8E5T - chains e and 1 of the 28 polymer chains in the assembly; structure by electron microscopy, 4.00 A resolution.

[Chain e]
Molecule: 60S ribosomal protein L32
Organism: Saccharomyces cerevisiae BY4741
Reference sequence: P38061 (RL32_YEAST); numbering as in UniProt (aligned over 1-130)
Amino-acid sequence (130 residues; each row starts with the number of its first residue):
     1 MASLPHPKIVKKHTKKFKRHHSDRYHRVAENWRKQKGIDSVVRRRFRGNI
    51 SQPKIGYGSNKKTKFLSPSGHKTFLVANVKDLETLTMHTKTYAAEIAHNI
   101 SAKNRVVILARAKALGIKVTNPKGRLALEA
Not modelled in the structure: 1-51, 130
Curated features (UniProtKB/Swiss-Prot):
  - modified residue: Ser-40 (Phosphoserine)

[Chain 1]
Molecule: 25S ribosomal RNA
Organism: Saccharomyces cerevisiae BY4741
Sequence (3396 nucleotides; each row starts with the number of its first residue):
     1 GUUUGACCUCAAAUCAGGUAGGAGUACCCGCUGAACUUAAGCAUAUCAAU
    51 AAGCGGAGGAAAAGAAACCAACCGGGAUUGCCUUAGUAACGGCGAGUGAA
   101 GCGGCAAAAGCUCAAAUUUGAAAUCUGGUACCUUCGGUGCCCGAGUUGUA
   151 AUUUGGAGAGGGCAACUUUGGGGCCGUUCCUUGUCUAUGUUCCUUGGAAC
   201 AGGACGUCAUAGAGGGUGAGAAUCCCGUGUGGCGAGGAGUGCGGUUCUUU
   251 GUAAAGUGCCUUCGAAGAGUCGAGUUGUUUGGGAAUGCAGCUCUAAGUGG
   301 GUGGUAAAUUCCAUCUAAAGCUAAAUAUUGGCGAGAGACCGAUAGCGAAC
   351 AAGUACAGUGAUGGAAAGAUGAAAAGAACUUUGAAAAGAGAGUGAAAAAG
   401 UACGUGAAAUUGUUGAAAGGGAAGGGCAUUUGAUCAGACAUGGUGUUUUG
   451 UGCCCUCUGCUCCUUGUGGGUAGGGGAAUCUCGCAUUUCACUGGGCCAGC
   501 AUCAGUUUUGGUGGCAGGAUAAAUCCAUAGGAAUGUAGCUUGCCUCGGUA
   551 AGUAUUAUAGCCUGUGGGAAUACUGCCAGCUGGGACUGAGGACUGCGACG
   601 UAAGUCAAGGAUGCUGGCAUAAUGGUUAUAUGCCGCCCGUCUUGAAACAC
   651 GGACCAAGGAGUCUAACGUCUAUGCGAGUGUUUGGGUGUAAAACCCAUAC
   701 GCGUAAUGAAAGUGAACGUAGGUUGGGGCCUCGCAAGAGGUGCACAAUCG
   751 ACCGAUCCUGAUGUCUUCGGAUGGAUUUGAGUAAGAGCAUAGCUGUUGGG
   801 ACCCGAAAGAUGGUGAACUAUGCCUGAAUAGGGUGAAGCCAGAGGAAACU
   851 CUGGUGGAGGCUCGUAGCGGUUCUGACGUGCAAAUCGAUCGUCGAAUUUG
   901 GGUAUAGGGGCGAAAGACUAAUCGAACCAUCUAGUAGCUGGUUCCUGCCG
   951 AAGUUUCCCUCAGGAUAGCAGAAGCUCGUAUCAGUUUUAUGAGGUAAAGC
  1001 GAAUGAUUAGAGGUUCCGGGGUCGAAAUGACCUUGACCUAUUCUCAAACU
  1051 UUAAAUAUGUAAGAAGUCCUUGUUACUUAAUUGAACGUGGACAUUUGAAU
  1101 GAAGAGCUUUUAGUGGGCCAUUUUUGGUAAGCAGAACUGGCGAUGCGGGA
  1151 UGAACCGAACGUAGAGUUAAGGUGCCGGAAUACACGCUCAUCAGACACCA
  1201 CAAAAGGUGUUAGUUCAUCUAGACAGCCGGACGGUGGCCAUGGAAGUCGG
  1251 AAUCCGCUAAGGAGUGUGUAACAACUCACCGGCCGAAUGAACUAGCCCUG
  1301 AAAAUGGAUGGCGCUCAAGCGUGUUACCUAUACUCUACCGUCAGGGUUGA
  1351 UAUGAUGCCCUGACGAGUAGGCAGGCGUGGAGGUCAGUGACGAAGCCUAG
  1401 ACCGUAAGGUCGGGUCGAACGGCCUCUAGUGCAGAUCUUGGUGGUAGUAG
  1451 CAAAUAUUCAAAUGAGAACUUUGAAGACUGAAGUGGGGAAAGGUUCCACG
  1501 UCAACAGCAGUUGGACGUGGGUUAGUCGAUCCUAAGAGAUGGGGAAGCUC
  1551 CGUUUCAAAGGCCUGAUUUUAUGCAGGCCACCAUCGAAAGGGAAUCCGGU
  1601 UAAGAUUCCGGAACCUGGAUAUGGAUUCUUCACGGUAACGUAACUGAAUG
  1651 UGGAGACGUCGGCGCGAGCCCUGGGAGGAGUUAUCUUUUCUUCUUAACAG
  1701 CUUAUCACCCCGGAAUUGGUUUAUCCGGAGAUGGGGUCUUAUGGCUGGAA
  1751 GAGGCCAGCACCUUUGCUGGCUCCGGUGCGCUUGUGACGGCCCGUGAAAA
  1801 UCCACAGGAAGGAAUAGUUUUCAUGCCAGGUCGUACUGAUAACCGCAGCA
  1851 GGUCUCCAAGGUGAACAGCCUCUAGUUGAUAGAAUAAUGUAGAUAAGGGA
  1901 AGUCGGCAAAAUAGAUCCGUAACUUCGGGAUAAGGAUUGGCUCUAAGGGU
  1951 CGGGUAGUGAGGGCCUUGGUCAGACGCAGCGGGCGUGCUUGUGGACUGCU
  2001 UGGUGGGGCUUGCUCUGCUAGGCGGACUACUUGCGUGCCUUGUUGUAGAC
  2051 GGCCUUGGUAGGUCUCUUGUAGACCGUCGCUUGCUACAAUUAACGAUCAA
  2101 CUUAGAACUGGUACGGACAAGGGGAAUCUGACUGUCUAAUUAAAACAUAG
  2151 CAUUGCGAUGGUCAGAAAGUGAUGUUGACGCAAUGUGAUUUCUGCCCAGU
  2201 GCUCUGAAUGUCAAAGUGAAGAAAUUCAACCAAGCGCGGGUAAACGGCGG
  2251 GAGUAACUAUGACUCUCUUAAGGUAGCCAAAUGCCUCGUCAUCUAAUUAG
  2301 UGACGCGCAUGAAUGGAUUAACGAGAUUCCCACUGUCCCUAUCUACUAUC
  2351 UAGCGAAACCACAGCCAAGGGAACGGGCUUGGCAGAAUCAGCGGGGAAAG
  2401 AAGACCCUGUUGAGCUUGACUCUAGUUUGACAUUGUGAAGAGACAUAGAG
  2451 GGUGUAGAAUAAGUGGGAGCUUCGGCGCCAGUGAAAUACCACUACCUUUA
  2501 UAGUUUCUUUACUUAUUCAAUGAAGCGGAGCUGGAAUUCAUUUUCCACGU
  2551 UCUAGCAUUCAAGGUCCCAUUCGGGGCUGAUCCGGGUUGAAGACAUUGUC
  2601 AGGUGGGGAGUUUGGCUGGGGCGGCACAUCUGUUAAACGAUAACGCAGAU
  2651 GUCCUAAGGGGGGCUCAUGGAGAACAGAAAUCUCCAGUAGAACAAAAGGG
  2701 UAAAAGCCCCCUUGAUUUUGAUUUUCAGUGUGAAUACAAACCAUGAAAGU
  2751 GUGGCCUAUCGAUCCUUUAGUCCCUCGGAAUUUGAGGCUAGAGGUGCCAG
  2801 AAAAGUUACCACAGGGAUAACUGGCUUGUGGCAGUCAAGCGUUCAUAGCG
  2851 ACAUUGCUUUUUGAUUCUUCGAUGUCGGCUCUUCCUAUCAUACCGAAGCA
  2901 GAAUUCGGUAAGCGUUGGAUUGUUCACCCACUAAUAGGGAACGUGAGCUG
  2951 GGUUUAGACCGUCGUGAGACAGGUUAGUUUUACCCUACUGAUGAAUGUUA
  3001 CCGCAAUAGUAAUUGAACUUAGUACGAGAGGAACAGUUCAUUCGGAUAAU
  3051 UGGUUUUUGCGGCUGUCUGAUCAGGCAUUGCCGCGAAGCUACCAUCCGCU
  3101 GGAUUAUGGCUGAACGCCUCUAAGUCAGAAUCCAUGCUAGAACGCGGUGA
  3151 UUUCUUUGCUCCACACAAUAUAGAUGGAUACGAAUAAGGCGUCCUUGUGG
  3201 CGUCGCUGAACCAUAGCAGGCUAGCAACGGUGCACUUGGCGGAAAGGCCU
  3251 UGGGUGCUUGCUGGCGAAUUGCAAUGUCAUUUUGCGUGGGGAUAAAUCAU
  3301 UUGUAUACGACUUAGAUGUACAACGGGGUAUUGUAAGCAGUAGAGUAGCC
  3351 UUGUUGUUACGAUCUGCUGAGAUUAAGCCUUUGUUGUCUGAUUUGU
Not modelled in the structure: 36-50, 132-135, 169-250, 281-285, 338-377, 394-406, 447-488, 706-720, 755-777, 802-940, 953-1160, 1196-1309, 1444-3396
Bound ions: Mg2+ site 1 near G583 (its only coordinating residue here); Mg2+ site 2 near G1367 (its only coordinating residue here)

[Chain e / chain 1 interface]
Pairs across the interface (74):
  Gln-52(e) / U946(1)  hydrogen bond to the phosphate
  Pro-53(e) / U946(1)  phosphate contact
  Pro-53(e) / U1405(1)  sugar contact
  Pro-53(e) / A1406(1)  sugar contact
  Lys-54(e) / U946(1)  phosphate contact
  Lys-54(e) / G947(1)  phosphate contact
  Lys-54(e) / G1161(1)  sugar contact
  Lys-54(e) / U1405(1)  hydrogen bond to the base
  Ile-55(e) / U946(1)  phosphate contact
  Ile-55(e) / G947(1)  hydrogen bond to the phosphate
  Ile-55(e) / C1339(1)  hydrogen bond to the sugar
  Ile-55(e) / G1340(1)  sugar contact
  Ile-55(e) / G1365(1)  base contact
  Ile-55(e) / U1405(1)  base contact
  Gly-56(e) / G1161(1)  hydrogen bond to the base
  Gly-56(e) / U1162(1)  sugar contact
  Gly-56(e) / C1339(1)  base contact
  Tyr-57(e) / U1162(1)  phosphate contact
  Tyr-57(e) / U1405(1)  sugar contact
  Gly-58(e) / C1338(1)  sugar contact
  Gly-58(e) / C1339(1)  sugar contact
  Gly-58(e) / U1405(1)  phosphate contact
  Ser-59(e) / C1339(1)  sugar contact
  Ser-59(e) / G1404(1)  phosphate contact
  Ser-59(e) / U1405(1)  hydrogen bond to the phosphate
  Asn-60(e) / C1338(1)  phosphate contact
  Asn-60(e) / C1339(1)  phosphate contact
  Lys-61(e) / C1339(1)  salt bridge to the phosphate
  Lys-61(e) / G1340(1)  salt bridge to the phosphate
  Lys-64(e) / G1404(1)  phosphate contact
  Lys-64(e) / U1405(1)  salt bridge to the phosphate
  Phe-65(e) / C1403(1)  sugar contact
  Phe-65(e) / G1404(1)  hydrogen bond to the phosphate
  Leu-66(e) / C1403(1)  phosphate contact
  Ser-67(e) / C1403(1)  phosphate contact
  Pro-68(e) / C1402(1)  phosphate contact
  Pro-68(e) / C1403(1)  phosphate contact
  Leu-75(e) / U1410(1)  sugar contact
  Asn-78(e) / G1387(1)  phosphate contact
  Asn-78(e) / U1388(1)  phosphate contact
  Lys-80(e) / A1386(1)  salt bridge to the phosphate
  Glu-95(e) / U1410(1)  hydrogen bond to the sugar
  Glu-95(e) / C1411(1)  sugar contact
  Ile-96(e) / C1411(1)  sugar contact
  Ala-97(e) / C1411(1)  phosphate contact
  His-98(e) / A1394(1)  salt bridge to the phosphate
  His-98(e) / C1411(1)  salt bridge to the phosphate
  His-98(e) / G1412(1)  phosphate contact
  Asn-99(e) / U1388(1)  hydrogen bond to the sugar
  Asn-99(e) / G1389(1)  sugar contact
  Asn-99(e) / A1394(1)  phosphate contact
  Ile-100(e) / U1388(1)  phosphate contact
  Ile-100(e) / G1389(1)  phosphate contact
  Ser-101(e) / G1389(1)  hydrogen bond to the phosphate
  Ser-101(e) / A1390(1)  phosphate contact
  Ser-101(e) / C1391(1)  sugar contact
  Ser-101(e) / G1392(1)  phosphate contact
  Ala-102(e) / C1391(1)  hydrogen bond to the phosphate
  Ala-102(e) / G1392(1)  hydrogen bond to the phosphate
  Lys-103(e) / A1390(1)  phosphate contact
  Lys-103(e) / C1391(1)  hydrogen bond to the base
  Asn-104(e) / G1389(1)  phosphate contact
  Arg-105(e) / G1412(1)  salt bridge to the phosphate
  Asn-121(e) / C1411(1)  hydrogen bond to the phosphate
  Asn-121(e) / G1412(1)  phosphate contact
  Gly-124(e) / G1412(1)  phosphate contact
  Gly-124(e) / G1413(1)  phosphate contact
  Arg-125(e) / G1392(1)  salt bridge to the phosphate
  Arg-125(e) / G1412(1)  salt bridge to the phosphate
  Arg-125(e) / G1413(1)  hydrogen bond to the phosphate
  Ala-127(e) / G1413(1)  phosphate contact
  Leu-128(e) / G1413(1)  sugar contact
  Glu-129(e) / G1412(1)  hydrogen bond to the sugar
  Glu-129(e) / G1413(1)  hydrogen bond to the sugar
Other interface residues (no listed pair), chain e (38 interface residues in all): Lys-62, Thr-63, Ala-77
Other interface residues (no listed pair), chain 1 (27 interface residues in all): G590, A1393

[Overview]
38 residues of chain e face 27 of chain 1 across their interface; the contacts include 17 hydrogen bonds and 9
salt bridges. Polar pairs include Lys-54(e)/U1405(1), Gly-56(e)/G1161(1) and Lys-103(e)/C1391(1).
Chain e is 60S ribosomal protein L32 and chain 1 is 25S ribosomal RNA, both from Saccharomyces cerevisiae
BY4741; the structure, Yeast co-transcriptional Noc1-Noc2 RNP assembly checkpoint intermediate, was determined
by electron microscopy.
